Entry 6OZ5 (X-ray diffraction, 2.50 A resolution); this record covers chains A and C of the 4 polymer chains in the assembly.

Chain A (and C):
Protein: Phenylalanine--tRNA ligase alpha subunit
From: Escherichia coli str. K-12 substr. MG1655
Notes: EC 6.1.1.20; chain C of this document is another copy of the same molecule, construct and numbering; everything in this record applies to it too
UniProt: A0A387D3L6 (A0A387D3L6_ECOLI); residue numbers follow UniProt; this construct covers 2-327
Chain sequence (332 residues; row label = number of the first residue in the row; numbers below 1 keep their minus sign (Gly-4 is residue -4)):
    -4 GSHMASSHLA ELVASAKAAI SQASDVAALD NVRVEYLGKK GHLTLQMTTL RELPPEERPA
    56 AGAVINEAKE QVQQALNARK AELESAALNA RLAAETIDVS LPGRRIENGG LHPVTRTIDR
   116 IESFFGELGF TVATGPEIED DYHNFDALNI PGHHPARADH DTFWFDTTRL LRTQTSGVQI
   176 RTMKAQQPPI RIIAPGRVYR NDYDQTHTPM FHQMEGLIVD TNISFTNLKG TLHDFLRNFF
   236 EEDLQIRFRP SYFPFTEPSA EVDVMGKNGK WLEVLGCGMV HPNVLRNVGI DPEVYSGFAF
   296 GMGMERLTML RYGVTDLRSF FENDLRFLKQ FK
Not modelled in the structure: -4 to 86 (chain C: -4 to 5)
Differences from the reference sequence: expression tag (-4 to 1)
Bound ions: Mg2+: Glu252 (shared with 1 residue of chain B)
Small-molecule neighbours: VB3 (2-({[(2S)-1-cyclohexylpropan-2-yl]amino}methyl)phenol): Leu143, Gln169, Ser171, Gln174, Ile175, Gln208, Glu210, Leu212, Phe248, Phe250, Thr251, Gly271, Cys272, Gly273, Val275, Val279, Ala294, Phe295, Gly296
Reported in the primary citation:
  - binding site for VB3: Phe250

Chain A / chain C interface:
Residue-residue contacts (6; chain A residue first):
  Gly121(A) - Glu122(C)
  Glu122(A) - Gly121(C)
  Glu122(A) - Glu122(C)
  Glu122(A) - Gly124(C)  hydrogen bond (backbone-backbone)
  Leu123(A) - Glu122(C)
  Gly124(A) - Glu122(C)  hydrogen bond (backbone-backbone)
Other interface residues (no listed pair), chain C (4 interface residues in all): Leu123

In short:
Chain A and chain C each contribute 4 residues to their interface; the contacts include 2 hydrogen bonds. The
hydrogen-bonded pair Glu122(A)-Gly124(C) is a backbone contact. Ligands of chain A: compound VB3. From the
paper: a binding site for VB3 at Phe250(A).
Chain A and chain C are both Phenylalanine--tRNA ligase alpha subunit (Escherichia coli str. K-12 substr.
MG1655); the structure, Escherichia coli tRNA synthetase in complex with compound 3, was determined by X-ray
diffraction, deposited together with 6P24, 6P26 and 6P8T.
